Entry 9GWT (X-ray diffraction, 2.89 A resolution); this record covers chains L and P of the 3 polymer chains in the assembly.

# Chain L
Protein: 23ME-00610 Fab (light)
Source organism: Homo sapiens
Notes: antibody fragment or engineered binder
Sequence (218 residues; each row starts with the number of its first residue):
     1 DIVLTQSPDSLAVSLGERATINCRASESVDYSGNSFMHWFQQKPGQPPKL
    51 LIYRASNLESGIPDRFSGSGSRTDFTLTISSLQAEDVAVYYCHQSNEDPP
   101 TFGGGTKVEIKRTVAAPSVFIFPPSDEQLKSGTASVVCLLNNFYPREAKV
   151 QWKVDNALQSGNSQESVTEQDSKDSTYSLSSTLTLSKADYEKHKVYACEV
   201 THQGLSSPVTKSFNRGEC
Disulfides: Cys-23/Cys-92, Cys-138/Cys-198

# Chain P
Protein: Isoform 1 of Cell surface glycoprotein CD200 receptor 1
Source organism: Homo sapiens
UniProtKB: Q8TD46 (MO2R1_HUMAN); residue numbers follow UniProt; this construct covers 29-243
Sequence (268 residues; row label = number of the first residue in the row):
    10 MGWSCIILFLVATATGVHSMDEKQITQNYSKVLAEVNTSWPVKMATNAVL
    60 CCPPIALRNLIIITWEIILRGQPSCTKAYKKETNETKETNCTDERITWVS
   110 RPDQNSDLQIRTVAITHDGYYRCIMVTPDGNFHRGYHLQVLVTPEVTLFQ
   160 NRNRTAVCKAVAGKPAAHISWIPEGDCATKQEYWSNGTVTVKSTCHWEVH
   210 NVSTVTCHVSHLTGNKSLYIELLPVPGAKKSAKLGGGSGLNDIFEAQKIE
   260 WHEGGSGSGTHHHHHHHH
Not modelled in the structure: 10-36, 233-277
Disulfides: Cys-61/Cys-132, Cys-84/Cys-100, Cys-167/Cys-216, Cys-186/Cys-204
Covalent attachments: N-acetylglucosamine (NAG) linked to Asn-46, Asn-93, Asn-99, Asn-195, Asn-224
Differences from the reference sequence: initiating methionine (10); expression tag (11-28, 244-277)

# Chain L / chain P interface
Contacting residue pairs (23):
  Tyr-31(L) with Ile-64(P); Leu-66(P), hydrophobic; Leu-69(P); Pro-111(P), hydrogen bond (side chain-backbone); Asp-112(P); Gln-113(P); Asn-114(P); Ser-115(P)
  Ser-32(L) with Gln-113(P), hydrogen bond (backbone-backbone); Asn-114(P); Ser-115(P), hydrogen bond
  Asn-34(L) with Pro-63(P)
  Phe-36(L) with Ile-64(P); Ala-65(P)
  Ser-60(L) with Asn-37(P), hydrogen bond (side chain-backbone)
  Ser-95(L) with Ala-65(P); Arg-67(P)
  Asn-96(L) with Ala-65(P); Leu-66(P), hydrogen bond (side chain-backbone); Arg-67(P), hydrogen bond (backbone-backbone)
  Glu-97(L) with Arg-67(P)
  Asp-98(L) with Arg-67(P), salt bridge
  Pro-100(L) with Arg-67(P)
Interface residues without a listed pair, chain L (11 interface residues in all): Arg-54
Interface residues without a listed pair, chain P (15 interface residues in all): Asn-68, Ile-72, Asp-116
The authors on this interface:
  - epitope / paratope residues, chain P: Leu-66(P)

# Summary
Chain L and chain P form an interface of 11 and 15 residues respectively, with 6 hydrogen bonds and 1 salt
bridge. Among the polar pairs are Asp-98(L)/Arg-67(P), Tyr-31(L)/Pro-111(P) and Ser-32(L)/Ser-115(P).
Covalently linked N-acetylglucosamine: at Asn-46(P), Asn-93(P), Asn-99(P), Asn-195(P) and Asn-224(P). The
paper reports the epitope/paratope residue Leu-66(P).
Chain L is 23ME-00610 Fab (light) and chain P is Isoform 1 of Cell surface glycoprotein CD200 receptor 1, both
from Homo sapiens; the structure, crystal structure of 23ME-00610 Fab in complex with human CD200R1, was
determined by X-ray diffraction, deposited together with 9GWZ.
